5WQL - chains B and D of the 4 polymer chains in the assembly; structure by X-ray diffraction, 2.30 A resolution.

[Chain B]
Protein: Lipoprotein NlpI
Source organism: Escherichia coli K-12
Reference sequence: P0AFB1 (NLPI_ECOLI); residue numbers follow UniProt; this construct covers 20-294
Chain sequence (278 residues; each row starts with the number of its first residue):
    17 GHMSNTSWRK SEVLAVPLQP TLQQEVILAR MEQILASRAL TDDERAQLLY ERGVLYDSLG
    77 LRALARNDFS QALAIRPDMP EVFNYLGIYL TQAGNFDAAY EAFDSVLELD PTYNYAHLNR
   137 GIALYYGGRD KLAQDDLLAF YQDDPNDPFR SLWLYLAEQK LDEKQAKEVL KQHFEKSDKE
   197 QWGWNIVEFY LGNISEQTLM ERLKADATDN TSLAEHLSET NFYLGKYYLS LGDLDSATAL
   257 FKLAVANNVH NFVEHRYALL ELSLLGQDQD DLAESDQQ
Unresolved in the structure: 17-20, 289-294
Differences from the reference sequence: expression tag (17-19)
Swiss-Prot annotation at these positions:
  - mutagenesis: Gly103 (G103D: Loss of interaction with Prc and IbpB leading to thermosensitivity), Gly282 to Gln294 (Loss of activity leading to thermosensitivity), Gln283 to Gln294 (No phenotype), Asp284 to Gln294 (No phenotype)
What the authors report for this chain:
  - mutagenesis - D113A/E117A/D120A/E124A: abolished binding to Tail-specific protease (chain D)
  - mutagenesis - D113A/E117A/D120A/E124A: decreased catalytic activity
  - mutagenesis - D113A/E117A/D120A/E124A: decreased growth
  - mutagenesis - L38A, L38C, R82E: abolished binding to MepS

[Chain D]
Protein: Tail-specific protease
Source organism: Escherichia coli K-12
Notes: EC 3.4.21.102
Reference sequence: P23865 (PRC_ECOLI); numbering as in UniProt (aligned over 1-682)
Chain sequence (682 residues; row label = number of the first residue in the row):
     1 MNMFFRLTAL AGLLAIAGQT FAVEDITRAD QIPVLKEETQ HATVSERVTS RFTRSHYRQF
    61 DLDQAFSAKI FDRYLNLLDY SHNVLLASDV EQFAKKKTEL GDELRSGKLD VFYDLYNLAQ
   121 KRRFERYQYA LSVLEKPMDF TGNDTYNLDR SKAPWPKNEA ELNALWDSKV KFDELSLKLT
   181 GKTDKEIRET LTRRYKFAIR RLAQTNSEDV FSLAMTAFAR EIDPHTNYLS PRNTEQFNTE
   241 MSLSLEGIGA VLQMDDDYTV INSMVAGGPA AKSKAISVGD KIVGVGQTGK PMVDVIGWRL
   301 DDVVALIKGP KGSKVRLEIL PAGKGTKTRT VTLTRERIRL EDRAVKMSVK TVGKEKVGVL
   361 DIPGFYVGLT DDVKVQLQKL EKQNVSSVII DLRSNGGGAL TEAVSLSGLF IPAGPIVQVR
   421 DNNGKVREDS DTDGQVFYKG PLVVLVDRFS ASASEIFAAA MQDYGRALVV GEPTFGAGTV
   481 QQYRSLNRIY DQMLRPEWPA LGSVQYTIQK FYRVNGGSTQ RKGVTPDIIM PTGNEETETG
   541 EKFEDNALPW DSIDAATYVK SGDLTAFEPE LLKEHNARIA KDPEFQNIMK DIARFNAMKD
   601 KRNIVSLNYA VREKENNEDD ATRLARLNER FKREGKPELK KLDDLPKDYQ EPDPYLDETV
   661 NIALDLAKLE KARPAEQPAP VK
Unresolved in the structure: 1-24, 433-434, 674-682
Differences from the reference sequence: engineered mutation Ala477 (Lys in P23865)
Swiss-Prot annotation at these positions:
  - active site (Charge relay system): Ser452, Asp463
  - mutagenesis: Gly397 (G397A: Loss of activity. Perturbs protein structure), Gly398 (G398A: Loss of activity. Perturbs protein structure), Ser452 (S452A: Loss of activity; S452C: Reduces activity by over 90%), Glu455 (E455A: Loss of activity. Perturbs protein structure), Asp463 (D463A: Loss of activity; D463N: Reduces activity by 90%), Thr474 (T474A: Loss of activity. Perturbs protein structure)
What the authors report for this chain:
  - catalytic residues: Ser452
  - mutagenesis - K477A: abolished catalytic activity on MepS
  - mutagenesis - K308W: unchanged catalytic activity on MepS
  - mutagenesis - K308W: unchanged growth
  - binding site for Leu-ser-arg-ser: Leu245, Ile248, Leu252, Val304, Ile307, Leu340, Asp342
  - binding site for Ala-ala-ala-ala-ala-ala: Leu400, Ala453, Ile456, Val480, Tyr483
  - mutagenesis - L245A, L340A: decreased catalytic activity on MepS
  - mutagenesis - L245A/L340G, L340G: abolished catalytic activity

[How chain B and chain D interact]
Pairs across the interface (30):
  Pro93(B) with Ile489(D), hydrophobic; Tyr490(D); Met493(D), hydrophobic
  Asp94(B) with Met493(D)
  Phe99(B) with Tyr490(D), hydrophobic
  Asp113(B) with Arg51(D); Ser55(D), hydrogen bond
  Tyr116(B) with Arg54(D); Ser55(D)
  Glu117(B) with Arg51(D), salt bridge; Arg488(D), salt bridge
  Asp120(B) with Ser50(D), hydrogen bond; Arg54(D), salt bridge; Arg488(D), salt bridge
  Ser121(B) with Arg488(D); Tyr490(D)
  Glu124(B) with Arg47(D), salt bridge; Arg488(D), salt bridge; Tyr490(D), hydrogen bond
  Leu125(B) with Tyr490(D), hydrophobic; Leu494(D), hydrophobic
  Arg136(B) with Arg54(D)
  Leu140(B) with Arg54(D)
  Arg145(B) with Thr53(D), hydrogen bond (side chain-backbone); Arg54(D), hydrogen bond (side chain-backbone); His56(D); Gln59(D); Phe60(D)
  Leu148(B) with Thr53(D); Arg54(D)
Other interface residues (no listed pair), chain B (16 interface residues in all): Leu89, Gly144
Other interface residues (no listed pair), chain D (15 interface residues in all): Thr43

[Overview]
The interface between chain B and chain D involves 16 residues on one side and 15 on the other; the contacts
include 5 hydrogen bonds and 6 salt bridges. Polar contacts include Glu117(B)-Arg51(D), Glu117(B)-Arg488(D)
and Asp120(B)-Arg54(D). The paper reports the catalytic residue Ser452(D); L38A, L38C and R82E of chain B
abolish binding to MepS; 10 substitutions were tested in all.
Chain B is Lipoprotein NlpI and chain D is Tail-specific protease, both from Escherichia coli K-12; the
structure, Structure of a PDZ-protease bound to a substrate-binding adaptor, was determined by X-ray
diffraction.
